PDB entry 9MGZ | electron microscopy, 2.80 A resolution | chains B and C of the 18 polymer chains in the assembly

Chain B:
Protein: Photosystem I P700 chlorophyll a apoprotein A2
Organism: Dunaliella tertiolecta
Notes: EC 1.97.1.12
Chain sequence (735 residues; numbered 1 to 735; the number before each row is that of its first residue):
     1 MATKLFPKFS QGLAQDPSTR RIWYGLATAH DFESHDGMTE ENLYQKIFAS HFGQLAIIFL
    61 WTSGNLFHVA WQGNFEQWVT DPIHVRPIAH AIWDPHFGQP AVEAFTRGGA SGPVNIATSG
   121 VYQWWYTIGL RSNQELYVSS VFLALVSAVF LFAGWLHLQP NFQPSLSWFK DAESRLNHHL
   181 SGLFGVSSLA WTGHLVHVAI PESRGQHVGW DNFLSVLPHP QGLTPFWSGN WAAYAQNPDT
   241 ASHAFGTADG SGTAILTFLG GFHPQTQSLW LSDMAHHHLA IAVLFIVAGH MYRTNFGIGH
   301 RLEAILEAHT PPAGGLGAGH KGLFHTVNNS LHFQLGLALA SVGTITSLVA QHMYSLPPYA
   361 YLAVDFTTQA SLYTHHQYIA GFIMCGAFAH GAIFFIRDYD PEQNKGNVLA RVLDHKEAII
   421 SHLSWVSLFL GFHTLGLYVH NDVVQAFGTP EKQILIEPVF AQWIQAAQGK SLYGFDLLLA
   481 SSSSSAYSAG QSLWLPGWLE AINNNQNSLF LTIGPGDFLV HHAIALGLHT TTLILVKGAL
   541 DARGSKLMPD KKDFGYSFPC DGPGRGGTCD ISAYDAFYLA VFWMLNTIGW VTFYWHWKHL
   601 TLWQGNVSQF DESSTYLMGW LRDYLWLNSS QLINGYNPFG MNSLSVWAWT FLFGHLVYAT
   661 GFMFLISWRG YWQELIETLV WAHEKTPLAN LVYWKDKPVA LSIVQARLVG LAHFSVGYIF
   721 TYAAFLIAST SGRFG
Disordered / not traced: 1
Metal / ion sites: chlorophyll a Mg (25 sites), coordinated by His30, Gln54, His68, His90, Asp94, His96, His157, His178, His179, His276, His277, His278, His309, His320, His352, His390 and 9 more; 4Fe-4S cluster Fe: Cys560, Cys569 (shared with 2 residues of chain A)
Ligand contacts:
  - beta-carotene (BCR), molecule 1: Phe6, Ile22, Leu26, Val692
  - beta-carotene (BCR), molecule 2: Leu55, Ile58, Phe59, Trp61, Phe150, Gly182, Leu183, Val186, Ser187
  - beta-carotene (BCR), molecule 3: Thr62, Leu66, Trp124, Trp125, Ile128, Leu130, Ser139, Phe142, Leu143
  - beta-carotene (BCR), molecule 4: Leu189, Leu223, Phe226, Leu279, Val283, Ile286, Val287, His290
  - beta-carotene (BCR), molecule 5: Phe333, Gly336, Leu337, Ala340, Thr344, Met384, Ala387, Phe388, Gly391, Phe394, Phe395, Ala539
  - beta-carotene (BCR), molecule 6: Leu409, Val412, Val536, Leu540
  - beta-carotene (BCR), molecule 7: Phe429, His433, Thr434, Leu437, Ile454, Ile456, Phe518, His522
  - beta-carotene (BCR), molecule 8: Leu435, Gly436, Val439
  - beta-carotene (BCR), molecule 9: Val646, Trp649, Thr650, Phe653, Trp672, Leu675, Ile676, Leu679, Phe720
  - beta-carotene (BCR), molecule 10: Pro687, Leu688, Ala689
  - chlorophyll a isomer (CL0): Leu621, Leu625, Trp626
  - chlorophyll a (CLA), molecule 1: Phe6, Lys8, Phe9, Gly25, Leu26, Ala29, His30, Phe32, His35, Lys46, Ser50, Gly53, Gln54, Ile57
  - chlorophyll a (CLA), molecule 2: Thr19, Ile22, Trp23, Leu679, Val680, His683, Val692, Tyr693, Trp694, Lys695, Asp696, Pro698, Val699, Leu701
  - chlorophyll a (CLA), molecule 3: Trp23, Phe653, Leu656, Val657, Thr660, Met663, Phe664, Leu701, Val709, Ala712, His713, Val716
  - chlorophyll a (CLA), molecule 4: Leu26, Ala27, Thr28, Ala29, His30, Asp31, His332, Leu335, Leu339, Phe382, Ile383, Gly386, Ala389, His390, Ile393, Arg397, Tyr556, Tyr574, Phe577, Val716, Phe720
  - chlorophyll a (CLA), molecule 5: His30, Phe32, Glu33, Tyr44, Ile47, Ser50, His51, Gln54, Leu55, Phe169, Arg175, His179, Leu183, Phe184, Leu331, His332, Gln334, Leu335, Ala338, Leu339, Val342
  - chlorophyll a (CLA), molecule 6: His30, Gln54, Ile57, Ile58, Trp61, Leu339, Ile379, Phe382, Ile383
  - chlorophyll a (CLA), molecule 7: Phe48, Phe52, Val149, Phe150, Ala153, Leu156, His157, Asn161, Phe162, Pro164, Trp168
  - chlorophyll a (CLA), molecule 8: Phe48, His51, Phe52, Leu55, Trp168, Phe169, Asp171, Ser174, Arg175, His178, His179, Gly182, Leu183, Phe184
  - chlorophyll a (CLA), molecule 9: Ile57, Trp61, Asn65, His68, Val69, Ala89, His90, Asn115, Ile116, Ala117, Thr118, Ser119, Val121, Val646, Trp647, Phe720
  - chlorophyll a (CLA), molecule 10: Ile58, Trp61, Thr62, Ser119, Gly120, Val121, Trp124, Ser187, Val342, Ile345, Thr346, Val349, Met353, Tyr359, Leu372, His375, His376, Ile379, Ile383
  - chlorophyll a (CLA), molecule 11: Leu60, Trp61, Ser63, Gly64, Phe67, His68, Trp71, Gln72, His90, Ala91, Trp93
  - chlorophyll a (CLA), molecule 12: Trp61, Asn65, Thr118, Ser119, Ser371, Leu372, Thr374, His375, Tyr378, Ile379, Phe382, Trp647, Ile719, Phe720, Tyr722, Ala723, Leu726, Ile727
  - chlorophyll a (CLA), molecule 13: His90, Ala91, Ile92, Trp93, Asp94, Pro95, His96, Phe97, Phe105, Asn115, Ser645, Val646, Trp649
  - chlorophyll a (CLA), molecule 14: Trp124, Thr127, Ile128, Leu183, Phe184, Ser187, Ser188, Trp191, Met274, His277, His278, Ile281, Phe285, Ile345, Leu348, Val349, His352, Met353, Pro358, Tyr359
  - chlorophyll a (CLA), molecule 15: Ile128, Gly129, Leu130, Glu135, Val138, Ser139, Phe142, Ser187, Ala190, Trp191, Gly193, His194, His197, Val198, Val208, Gly209, Trp210, Phe213
  - chlorophyll a (CLA), molecule 16: Trp168, Asp171, Ser174, His178, Thr294, Asn295, Phe296
  - chlorophyll a (CLA), molecule 17: Ala172, Arg175, Leu176, His179, Leu180, Phe184, Phe285, Leu302, Leu306, Phe324, Val327, Asn328, Leu337, Ala338, Ser341, Val342, Ile345
  - chlorophyll a (CLA), molecule 18: Leu176, Leu180, Leu284, Phe285, Ala288, Met291, Tyr292, Leu302, Ile305, Leu306
  - chlorophyll a (CLA), molecule 19: Asn177, His178, Ser181, Gly182, Val186, Gly289, His290, Tyr292, Thr294, Phe296, Ile298, Gly299
  - chlorophyll a (CLA), molecule 20: Leu189, Ala190, Thr192, Gly193, Val196, His197, Phe213, Leu214, Ser215, Val216, Leu217, Pro218, His219, Gly222, Leu223, Trp227, Tyr234, Ile255, Leu256, Leu279
  - chlorophyll a (CLA), molecule 21: Phe226, Trp231, Ala232, Tyr234, Ala235, Leu256, Thr257, Phe258, His276, Leu279, Ala280, Val283, Leu493
  - chlorophyll a (CLA), molecule 22: Thr257, Phe258, Gly260, Gly261, Leu269, Asp273, Met274, His276, His277, Ala280, Ile281, Leu284, His352, Leu356, Trp494, Trp498
  - chlorophyll a (CLA), molecule 23: Val287, His290, Met291, Ile298, Gly299, His300
  - chlorophyll a (CLA), molecule 24: His300, Ala304, Ile305, Ala308, His309
  - chlorophyll a (CLA), molecule 25: Ile305, Leu306, His309, Leu316, His320, Leu323, Val327, Phe333, Val408, Leu409, Val412
  - chlorophyll a (CLA), molecule 26: Ala308, His309, Thr310, Pro311, Pro312, Gly315, Leu316
  - chlorophyll a (CLA), molecule 27: Leu337, Ala340, Ser341, Thr344, Leu348, Gln351, His352, Tyr354, Ser355, Leu356, Leu509, Phe510
  - chlorophyll a (CLA), molecule 28: Thr344, Ser347, Leu348, Gln351, Gln377, Gly381, Met384, Phe388, Leu528, Thr531, Thr532, Leu535, Met584, Ile588
  - chlorophyll a (CLA), molecule 29: Gln351, Tyr354, Tyr373, Gln377, Phe460, Ala461, Ile464, Gln465, Phe510, Leu511, Ile513, His521, Ile524, Leu528, Val591, Tyr594, Trp595, Lys598, His599
  - chlorophyll a (CLA), molecule 30: Ala418, His422, Trp425
  - chlorophyll a (CLA), molecule 31: Ile419, His422, Leu423, Trp425, Val426, Ala525, Leu528, His529, Thr532
  - chlorophyll a (CLA), molecule 32: Ser421, His422, Ser424, Trp425, Leu428, Phe432
  - chlorophyll a (CLA), molecule 33: Ser424, Ser427, Leu428, Gly431, Phe432, Leu435, Leu526, Thr530, Leu533, Ile534, Leu579, Phe582, Trp583
  - chlorophyll a (CLA), molecule 34: Trp425, Leu428, Phe429, Phe432, His433
  - chlorophyll a (CLA), molecule 35: Val426, Phe429, Leu430, Ile456, Glu457, Pro458, Val459, Phe460, Ala461, Ile513, Phe518, His521, His522, Ala525, His529
  - chlorophyll a (CLA), molecule 36: Thr434, Leu435, Tyr438, Val520, Ala523, Leu526, Asn586, Gly589, Trp590, Phe593, Leu617, Trp620, Leu625, Ser629, Ile633, Phe651, Gly654, His655, Tyr658, Tyr718, Thr721, Tyr722, Phe725
  - chlorophyll a (CLA), molecule 37: Leu435, Val439, Asp442, Val443, Phe582, Trp583, Asn586, Trp590, Leu617, Leu621, Tyr658, Phe714, Tyr718
  - chlorophyll a (CLA), molecule 38: Gly436, Leu437, Val439, His440, Val443, Phe447, Lys452, Ile454
  - chlorophyll a (CLA), molecule 39: Trp463, Ile464, Ala467, Gln468, Leu478, Leu479, Ala486, Trp494, Trp498
  - chlorophyll a (CLA), molecule 40: Leu478, Ser485, Ala486, Ala489, Gly490, Leu493, Trp494
  - chlorophyll a (CLA), molecule 41: Trp649, Leu652, Phe653, His655, Leu656, Tyr658, Ala659, Phe662
  - chlorophyll a (CLA), molecule 42: Leu656, Ala659, Thr660, Phe662, Met663, Ile666, Tyr671, Trp672, Leu675
  - chlorophyll a (CLA), molecule 43: Leu679, Ala682, His683, Thr686, Ala689, Val692
  - chlorophyll a (CLA), molecule 44: Trp681, Ala682, Lys685, Thr686, Pro687
  - chlorophyll a / 1,2-dipalmitoyl-phosphatidyl-glycerole: Gly315, Leu316, Val408, Arg411, Val412, Asp414, His415, Ala418, Ile419, His422
  - phylloquinone (PQN): Trp23, Met663, Phe664, Ser667, Trp668, Arg669, Trp672, Ile676, Ala700, Leu701, Ala706
  - 4Fe-4S cluster (SF4): Cys560, Gly562, Pro563, Thr568, Cys569, Trp668, Ile703, Arg707

Chain C:
Protein: Photosystem I iron-sulfur center
Organism: Dunaliella tertiolecta
Notes: EC 1.97.1.12
Chain sequence (81 residues; each row starts with the number of its first residue):
     1 MAHVVKIYDT CIGCTQCVRA CPLDVLEMVP WDGCKAAQMA SSPRTEDCVG CKRCETACPT
    61 DFLSVRVYLG NESTRSLGLA Y
Disordered / not traced: 1
Metal / ion sites: 4Fe-4S cluster Fe site 1: Cys11, Cys14, Cys17, Cys58; 4Fe-4S cluster Fe site 2: Cys21, Cys48, Cys51, Cys54
Ligand contacts:
  - 4Fe-4S cluster (SF4), molecule 1: Val5, Ala20, Cys21, Pro22, Leu23, Val25, Leu26, Cys48, Val49, Gly50, Cys51, Lys52, Arg53, Cys54, Val67
  - 4Fe-4S cluster (SF4), molecule 2: Cys11, Ile12, Gly13, Cys14, Thr15, Gln16, Cys17, Leu26, Met28, Ala40, Ala57, Cys58, Pro59, Thr60, Ser64, Val65

Chain B / chain C interface:
Pairs across the interface (31; chain B residue first):
  Gly12(B) - Asn71(C)
  Gln15(B) - Glu72(C)
  Asp16(B) - Glu72(C)
  Asp16(B) - Leu77(C)
  Pro17(B) - Thr74(C)
  Ser18(B) - Leu77(C)
  Arg20(B) - Glu72(C)
  Met548(B) - Arg66(C)  hydrogen bond
  Pro549(B) - Phe62(C)
  Asp550(B) - Phe62(C)
  Asp550(B) - Arg66(C)  salt bridge
  Phe554(B) - Lys52(C)
  Phe554(B) - Arg66(C)
  Phe554(B) - Val67(C)
  Phe554(B) - Tyr68(C)  hydrophobic
  Asp561(B) - Lys52(C)  salt bridge
  Asp561(B) - Glu55(C)
  Asp561(B) - Arg66(C)  salt bridge
  Gly564(B) - Thr56(C)
  Arg565(B) - Leu63(C)
  Gln673(B) - Tyr81(C)  hydrogen bond
  Ile676(B) - Tyr81(C)
  Glu677(B) - Gly78(C)
  Glu677(B) - Tyr81(C)
  Val680(B) - Tyr81(C)  hydrophobic
  Lys697(B) - Thr74(C)  hydrogen bond
  Lys697(B) - Leu79(C)
  Lys697(B) - Tyr81(C)
  Pro698(B) - Tyr81(C)  hydrogen bond (backbone-side chain)
  Val699(B) - Leu79(C)  hydrophobic
  Val699(B) - Tyr81(C)
Also at the interface, not in a pair above, chain B (24 interface residues in all): Asp553, Pro559, Cys560, Gly562
Also at the interface, not in a pair above, chain C (17 interface residues in all): Leu69, Ser73

Summary:
The interface between chain B and chain C involves 24 residues on one side and 17 on the other; the contacts
include 4 hydrogen bonds and 3 salt bridges. Among the polar pairs are Asp550(B)-Arg66(C), Asp561(B)-Lys52(C)
and Asp561(B)-Arg66(C).
Here chain B is Photosystem I P700 chlorophyll a apoprotein A2 and chain C is Photosystem I iron-sulfur
center, both from Dunaliella tertiolecta. Entry 9MGZ (Dunaliella tertiolecta PSI-LHCI-TIDI1 supercomplex) was
determined by electron microscopy together with 9MGW, 9MH0 and 9MH1 from the same study.
